PDB entry 8FRP | electron microscopy, 3.80 A resolution | chains F and G of the 5 polymer chains in the assembly

# Chain F
Molecule: Lipopolysaccharide export system permease protein LptF
Organism: Acinetobacter baylyi ADP1
UniProt: Q6FFD7 (Q6FFD7_ACIAD); numbering as in UniProt (aligned over 1-366)
Sequence (366 residues; each row starts with the number of its first residue):
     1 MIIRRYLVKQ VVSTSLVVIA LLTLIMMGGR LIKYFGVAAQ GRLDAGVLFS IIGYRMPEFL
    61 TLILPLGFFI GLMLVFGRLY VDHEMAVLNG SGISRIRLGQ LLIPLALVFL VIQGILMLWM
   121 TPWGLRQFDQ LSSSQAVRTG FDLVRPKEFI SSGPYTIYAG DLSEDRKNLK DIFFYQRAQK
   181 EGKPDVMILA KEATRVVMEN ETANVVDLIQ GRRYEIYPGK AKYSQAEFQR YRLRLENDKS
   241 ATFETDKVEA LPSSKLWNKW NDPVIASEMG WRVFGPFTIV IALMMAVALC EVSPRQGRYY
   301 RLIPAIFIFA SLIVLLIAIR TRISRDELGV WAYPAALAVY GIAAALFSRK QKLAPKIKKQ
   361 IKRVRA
Not modelled in the structure: 1, 37-48, 133-246, 351-366
What the authors report for this chain:
  - mutagenesis - R30A, R55G: abolished growth
  - mutagenesis - R30K, R55K: decreased growth in response to antibiotic
  - mutagenesis - I317N: decreased growth in response to macrocyclic peptides

# Chain G
Molecule: LPS export ABC transporter permease LptG
Organism: Acinetobacter baylyi ADP1
UniProt: Q6FFD6 (Q6FFD6_ACIAD); residues 1-356 here = UniProt positions 1-356
Sequence (356 residues; row label = number of the first residue in the row):
     1 MLARRIVAKH VTKTTALAML GTTIVLVILQ VLFTYLGELS NLKADYSAWQ AFLYVLWGAP
    61 RYLYEILPIS ALIGAILGLG TLASNSELIV MRSVGISLWR IVGWVIRSAL VLVLLSFALS
   121 EWVVPYTNER ANSVKSHQSV AALGEVRGYW SREGQRFIYV DYANSQGQLK RIQVVDFDDN
   181 YRLKSVTNAE QGQFVKDGQW LLNHSQQMAI QGQGDAVLAN AAKQPFSLAL QPKYVHMVTI
   241 DPEDLSFSQL VSFMNYMREY SQVPKTYQLA FWKKVASPFA LITLVLVACS FIFGPLRQQS
   301 MGFRLVIALF IGLGFYYLQD FLGYASLVYN PSPAWFVLGP IVLMFVAGSY LLYRAR
Not modelled in the structure: 1-3, 36-48, 136-240, 356

# How chain F and chain G interact
Residue-residue contacts - 14 pairs, chain F then chain G:
  Ile25(F) with Phe310(G), hydrophobic; Tyr317(G)
  Gly29(F) with Tyr317(G)
  Ile32(F) with Tyr317(G); Phe321(G), hydrophobic; Tyr324(G)
  Phe35(F) with Phe321(G), hydrophobic
  Gly36(F) with Tyr324(G)
  Gln296(F) with Ser300(G), hydrogen bond (backbone-side chain)
  Gly297(F) with Ser300(G)
  Tyr299(F) with Gly302(G); Phe303(G)
  Ile303(F) with Leu305(G), hydrophobic; Val306(G), hydrophobic
Also at the interface, not in a pair above, chain F (12 interface residues in all): Leu21, Tyr300, Leu302
Also at the interface, not in a pair above, chain G (14 interface residues in all): Leu309, Leu313, Asp320, Ala325, Val328

# Summary
The interface between chain F and chain G involves 12 residues on one side and 14 on the other, with 1
hydrogen bond. Its one hydrogen-bonded contact is Gln296(F)-Ser300(G). The paper reports that R30A and R55G of
chain F abolish growth; R30K and R55K of chain F reduce growth in response to antibiotic.
Here chain F is Lipopolysaccharide export system permease protein LptF and chain G is LPS export ABC
transporter permease LptG, both from Acinetobacter baylyi ADP1. Entry 8FRP (Acinetobacter baylyi LptB2FGC) was
determined by electron microscopy together with 8FRL, 8FRM, 8FRN, 8FRO, 8UFG and 8UFH from the same study.
